PDB entry 7QZD | X-ray diffraction, 2.20 A resolution | chains B and C of the 3 polymer chains in the assembly

# Chain B
Molecule: Resistance protein Pikp-1
From: Oryza sativa Japonica Group
Reference sequence: E9KPB5 (E9KPB5_ORYSJ); residues 186-263 here = UniProt positions 186-263
Amino-acid sequence (80 residues; numbered 184 to 263; the number before each row is that of its first residue):
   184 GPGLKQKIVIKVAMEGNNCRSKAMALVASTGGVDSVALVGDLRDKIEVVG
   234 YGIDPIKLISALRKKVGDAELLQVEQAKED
Not modelled in the structure: 184-186, 199
Differences from the reference sequence: expression tag (184-185); engineered mutation Glu258 (Ser in E9KPB5), Lys261 (Asn in E9KPB5), Glu262 (Lys in E9KPB5)
What the authors report for this chain:
  - mutagenesis - S258E/N261K/K262E: increased signaling with Avr-Pik (chain C)
  - mutagenesis - D224A/N261K/K262E, D224K/N261K/K262E: unchanged signaling in response to AVR-PikC
  - mutagenesis - D224K/N261K/K262E: decreased signaling in response to AVR-PikD
  - mutagenesis - D224A/N261K/K262E: decreased signaling

# Chain C
Molecule: Avr-Pik
From: Pyricularia oryzae
Reference sequence: A0A219T3Y8 (A0A219T3Y8_MAGOR); residue numbers follow UniProt; this construct covers 22-113
Amino-acid sequence (93 residues; each row starts with the number of its first residue):
    21 METGNKYIEKRAIDLSRERDPNFFDNADIPVPECFWFMFKNNVRQDAGTC
    71 YSSWKMDKKVGPNWVHIKSDDNCNLSGDFPPGWIVLGKKRPGF
Not modelled in the structure: 21-31
Differences from the reference sequence: initiating methionine (21)
Cystine bridges: Cys54-Cys93
What the authors report for this chain:
  - specificity-determining residues: Lys78 (citing earlier work)

# How chain B and chain C interact
Contacting residue pairs (46; chain B residue first):
  Lys188(B) with Ile49(C)
  Lys190(B) with Thr69(C), hydrogen bond (side chain-backbone); Cys70(C)
  Asp217(B) with Asn46(C)
  Ser218(B) with Phe44(C); Asn46(C), hydrogen bond
  Ala220(B) with Phe44(C), hydrophobic
  Gly223(B) with Asn42(C), hydrogen bond (backbone-side chain); Asp66(C)
  Asp224(B) with Arg39(C), salt bridge; Asn42(C); Arg64(C), salt bridge; Asp66(C), hydrogen bond (backbone-side chain); Ala67(C)
  Lys228(B) with Asp66(C), salt bridge
  Glu230(B) with Phe44(C)
  Val232(B) with Asn46(C); Ile49(C), hydrophobic
  Glu253(B) with Lys79(C), salt bridge
  Leu254(B) with Trp84(C)
  Leu255(B) with Lys78(C); Lys79(C), hydrogen bond (backbone-backbone); Trp84(C)
  Gln256(B) with Trp56(C); Thr69(C); Met76(C); Asp77(C); Lys78(C); Trp84(C)
  Val257(B) with Met76(C); Asp77(C), hydrogen bond (backbone-backbone)
  Glu258(B) with Cys70(C); Tyr71(C), hydrogen bond (side chain-backbone); Trp74(C); Lys75(C); Met76(C)
  Gln259(B) with Tyr71(C); Trp74(C), hydrogen bond (backbone-side chain)
  Ala260(B) with Tyr71(C), hydrophobic; Trp74(C)
  Lys261(B) with Pro50(C); Glu53(C), salt bridge; Tyr71(C); Ser72(C), hydrogen bond (side chain-backbone); Trp74(C)
  Glu262(B) with Pro50(C)
Also at the interface, not in a pair above, chain B (22 interface residues in all): Val222, Arg226
Also at the interface, not in a pair above, chain C (26 interface residues in all): Phe43, Pro52, Gln65, Ser73
The authors on this interface:
  - interface residues, chain B: Glu258(B)
  - hot spots on chain B (mutagenesis) - S258E/N261K/K262E: increased binding to Avr-Pik (chain C)

# In short
22 residues of chain B and 26 residues of chain C are in contact; the contacts include 9 hydrogen bonds and 5
salt bridges. Among the polar pairs are Asp224(B)-Arg39(C), Asp224(B)-Arg64(C) and Lys228(B)-Asp66(C). The
paper reports that S258E/N261K/K262E of chain B increase signaling with Avr-Pik (chain C); the interface
residue Glu258(B); 3 substitutions were tested in all.
Here chain B is Resistance protein Pikp-1 (Oryza sativa Japonica Group) and chain C is Avr-Pik (Pyricularia
oryzae). Entry 7QZD (Complex of rice blast (Magnaporthe oryzae) effector protein AVR-PikF with an engineered
HMA domain of Pikp-1 ...) was determined by X-ray diffraction (same publication as 7QPX).
